Entry 7DW5 (X-ray diffraction, 2.83 A resolution); this record covers chains A and F of the 6 polymer chains in the assembly.

== Chain A ==
Protein: Double homeobox protein 4-like protein 2
From: Homo sapiens
UniProt: P0CJ85 (DU4L2_HUMAN); numbering as in UniProt (aligned over 1-150)
Amino-acid sequence (150 residues; numbered 1 to 150; the number before each row is that of its first residue):
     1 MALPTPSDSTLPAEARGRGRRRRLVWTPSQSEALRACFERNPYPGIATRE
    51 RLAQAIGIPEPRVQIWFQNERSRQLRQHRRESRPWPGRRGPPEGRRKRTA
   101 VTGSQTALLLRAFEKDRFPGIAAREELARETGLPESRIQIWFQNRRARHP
Disordered / not traced: 1-19
Curated features (UniProtKB/Swiss-Prot):
  - DNA-binding region: Gly-19 to His-78 (Homeobox 1), Gly-94 (Homeobox 2)
Reported in the primary citation:
  - self-association interface (contacts with another copy of this molecule); pairs are residue here / residue on that copy: Asn-41/Glu-93 (hydrogen bond), Thr-48/Glu-93 (hydrogen bond), Arg-76
  - binding site for the 21-nt DNA strand: Arg-20, Arg-23, Asn-69
  - binding site for the 21-nt DNA strand: Arg-95, Arg-98, Asn-144, Arg-148
  - contacts within the chain: Glu-70/Arg-73, Arg-73/Gln-74, Arg-145/Arg-148, Arg-148/His-149
  - specificity-determining residues: Arg-73, Arg-148
  - mutagenesis - H78A/E93R: unchanged binding to the 21-nt DNA strand
  - mutagenesis - H78A/E93R: decreased binding to RAG1/2

== Chain F ==
Molecule: 21-nt DNA strand
Sequence (21 nucleotides; each row starts with the number of its first residue):
     1 CAGTCTAATCTCATCAAGTCG

== Interface between chain A and chain F ==
Pairs across the interface (15):
  Arg-20(A) with DT9(F), sugar contact
  Arg-21(A) with DA8(F), phosphate contact; DT9(F), salt bridge to the phosphate
  Arg-22(A) with DA8(F), phosphate contact
  Arg-23(A) with DT6(F), hydrogen bond to the base; DA7(F), hydrogen bond to the sugar; DA8(F), phosphate contact
  Leu-24(A) with DA7(F), hydrogen bond to the phosphate; DA8(F), hydrogen bond to the phosphate
  Trp-26(A) with DA7(F), sugar contact
  Arg-62(A) with DA8(F), salt bridge to the phosphate
  Ile-65(A) with DT9(F), base contact
  Trp-66(A) with DA7(F), phosphate contact
  Asn-69(A) with DA7(F), base contact; DA8(F), hydrogen bond to the base
Other interface residues (no listed pair), chain A (11 interface residues in all): Arg-73

== Summary ==
The interface between chain A and chain F involves 11 residues on one side and 4 on the other, with 5 hydrogen
bonds and 2 salt bridges. Polar contacts include Arg-23(A)/DT6(F), Asn-69(A)/DA8(F) and Arg-23(A)/DA7(F). The
paper reports a binding site for the 21-nt DNA strand at Arg-20(A), Arg-23(A) and Asn-69(A) among others;
H78A/E93R of chain A reduce binding to RAG1/2.
Here chain A is Double homeobox protein 4-like protein 2 (Homo sapiens) and chain F is a 21-nt DNA strand.
Entry 7DW5 (Crystal structure of DUX4 HD1-HD2 domain complexed with ERG sites) was determined by X-ray
diffraction.
